PDB entry 7L2T | electron microscopy, 3.08 A resolution | chains E and C of the 6 polymer chains in the assembly

Chain E:
Protein: Tau-theraphotoxin-Hs1a
From: Cyriopagopus schmidti
UniProt: P0CH43 (DKTX_CYRSC); residues 1-75 here = UniProt positions 1-75
Sequence (76 residues; row label = number of the first residue in the row; numbering starts at 0):
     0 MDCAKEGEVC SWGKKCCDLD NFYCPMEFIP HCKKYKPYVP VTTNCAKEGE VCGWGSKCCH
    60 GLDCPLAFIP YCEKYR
Disordered / not traced: 0
Sequence notes: initiating methionine (0)
Curated features (UniProtKB/Swiss-Prot):
  - site: Trp11 (Interacts with TRPV1 (reaches into the void formed by S4, S6 and pore-helix)), Met25 (Important residue for activation of TRPV1), Phe27 (Interacts with TRPV1 (reaches into the void formed by S4, S6 and pore-helix)), Trp53 (Interacts with TRPV1 (reaches into the void formed by S4, S6 and pore-helix)), Leu65 (Important residue for activation of TRPV1), Phe67 (Interacts with TRPV1 (reaches into the void formed by S4, S6 and pore-helix))
  - mutagenesis: Leu65 (L65A: Important decrease in activation of TRPV1 (in K2 synthetic construct))
Cystine bridges: Cys2-Cys16, Cys9-Cys23, Cys15-Cys31, Cys44-Cys58, Cys51-Cys63, Cys57-Cys71

Chain C:
Protein: Transient receptor potential cation channel subfamily V member 1
From: Rattus norvegicus
UniProt: O35433 (TRPV1_RAT); numbering as in UniProt; present here: 110-603, 627-764
Sequence (637 residues; each row starts with the number of its first residue; note: 23 numbers in that range are skipped by the numbering (no residue carries them; nothing is unmodelled there)):
   105 GAMGSRLYDR RSIFDAVAQS NCQELESLLP FLQRSKKRLT DSEFKDPETG KTCLLKAMLN
   165 LHNGQNDTIA LLLDVARKTD SLKQFVNASY TDSYYKGQTA LHIAIERRNM TLVTLLVENG
   225 ADVQAAANGD FFKKTKGRPG FYFGELPLSL AACTNQLAIV KFLLQNSWQP ADISARDSVG
   285 NTVLHALVEV ADNTVDNTKF VTSMYNEILI LGAKLHPTLK LEEITNRKGL TPLALAASSG
   345 KIGVLAYILQ REIHEPECRH LSRKFTEWAY GPVHSSLYDL SCIDTCEKNS VLEVIAYSSS
   405 ETPNRHDMLL VEPLNRLLQD KWDRFVKRIF YFNFFVYCLY MIIFTAAAYY RPVEGLPPYK
   465 LKNTVGDYFR VTGEILSVSG GVYFFFRGIQ YFLQRRPSLK SLFVDSYSEI LFFVQSLFML
   525 VSVVLYFSQR KEYVASMVFS LAMGWTNMLY YTRGFQQMGI YAVMIEKMIL RDLCRFMFVY
   585 LVFLFGFSTA VVTLIEDGK
   627 YNSLYSTCLE LFKFTIGMGD LEFTENYDFK AVFIILLLAY VILTYILLLN MLIALMGETV
   687 NKIAQESKNI WKLQRAITIL DTEKSFLKCM RKAFRSGKLL QVGFTPDGKD DYRWCFRVDE
   747 VNWTTWNTNV GIINEDPG
Disordered / not traced: 105-152, 752-764
Sequence notes: expression tag (105-109)
Curated features (UniProtKB/Swiss-Prot):
  - region: Glu684 to Phe712 (AD)
  - motif: Gly643 to Asp646 (Selectivity filter)
  - binding site (ATP): Arg115, Lys155, Lys160, Asn164, Tyr199 to Gln202, Glu210, Arg211
  - binding site (resiniferatoxin): Tyr511, Ser512, Thr550, Arg557
  - binding site (Na(+)): Gly643
  - binding site (Ca(2+)): Asp646
  - modified residue: Ser116 (Phosphoserine), Thr144 (Phosphothreonine), Thr370 (Phosphothreonine), Ser502 (Phosphoserine), Thr704 (Phosphothreonine)
  - mutagenesis: Arg114 (R114E: Abolishes capsaicin-evoked current and binding to resiniferatoxin; Abolishes sensitivity to acid), Arg115 (R115D: Abolishes capsaicin-evoked current and binding to resiniferatoxin), Ser116 (S116A: Abolishes phosphorylation by PKCM and enhances channel response to capsaicin by PKCM), Lys155 (K155A: Abolishes ATP binding. Abolishes CALM binding. Impairs normal desensitization by repeated exposure to capsaicin), Lys160 (K160A: Abolishes ATP binding. Abolishes CALM binding), Tyr199 (Y199A: Strongly reduces affinity for ATP; when associated with A-202), Gln202 (Q202A: Strongly reduces affinity for ATP; when associated with A-199), Ser502 (S502A: Largely reduces PMA enhancement of capsaicin-evoked currents, but no effect on direct activation by PMA. Loss of activation by capsaicin and loss of vanilloid binding ...), Tyr511 (Y511A: Loss of sensitivity to capsaicin), Met547 (M547L: Reduces binding to resiniferatoxin), Thr550 (T550I: Reduces sensitivity to capsaicin 10-fold; no effect on sensitivity to resiniferatoxin. Reduces binding to resiniferatoxin), Glu636 (E636K: Abolishes channel activity. Restored channel activity; when associated with E-639; E636Q: Slight modification of pore attributes), 7 further mutagenesis entries in UniProt
Reported in the primary citation:
  - binding site for Na+: Gly643

Chain E / chain C interface:
Pairs across the interface (12; chain E residue first):
  Ser10(E) - Asp654(C)
  Ser10(E) - Phe655(C)
  Ser10(E) - Lys656(C)  hydrogen bond (backbone-backbone)
  Trp11(E) - Asp654(C)
  Trp11(E) - Val658(C)  hydrophobic
  Gly12(E) - Asp654(C)  hydrogen bond (backbone-backbone)
  Gly12(E) - Phe655(C)
  Lys13(E) - Asp654(C)
  Lys14(E) - Asn652(C)
  Lys14(E) - Asp654(C)  salt bridge
  Leu18(E) - Asn652(C)
  Met25(E) - Ile660(C)  hydrophobic
Interface residues without a listed pair, chain C (9 interface residues in all): Phe649, Tyr653, Ala657

Summary:
The interface between chain E and chain C involves 7 residues on one side and 9 on the other; the contacts
include 2 hydrogen bonds and 1 salt bridge. Polar contacts include Lys14(E)-Asp654(C), Ser10(E)-Lys656(C) and
Gly12(E)-Asp654(C). The paper reports a binding site for Na+ at Gly643(C).
Here chain E is Tau-theraphotoxin-Hs1a (Cyriopagopus schmidti) and chain C is Transient receptor potential
cation channel subfamily V member 1 (Rattus norvegicus). Entry 7L2T (cryo-EM structure of DkTx-bound minimal
TRPV1 in partial open state) was determined by electron microscopy together with 7L2M, 7L2R and 7L2U from the
same study.
